Entry 4FD2 (X-ray diffraction, 3.00 A resolution); this record covers chain A.

Chain A:
Molecule: Chaperone protein ClpB
From: Thermus thermophilus
Reference sequence: Q9RA63 (CLPB_THET8); residue numbers follow UniProt; this construct covers 545-852
Sequence (308 residues; each row starts with the number of its first residue):
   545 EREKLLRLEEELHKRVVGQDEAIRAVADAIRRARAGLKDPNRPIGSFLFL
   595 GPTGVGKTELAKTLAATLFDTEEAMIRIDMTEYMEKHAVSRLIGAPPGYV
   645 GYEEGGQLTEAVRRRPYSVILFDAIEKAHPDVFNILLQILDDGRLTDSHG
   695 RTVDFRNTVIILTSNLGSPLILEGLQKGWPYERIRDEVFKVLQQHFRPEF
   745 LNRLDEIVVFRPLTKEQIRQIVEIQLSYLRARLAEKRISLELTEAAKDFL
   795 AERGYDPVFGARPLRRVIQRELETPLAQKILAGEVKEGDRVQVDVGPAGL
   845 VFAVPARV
Differences from the reference sequence: engineered mutation A668 (Glu in Q9RA63)
UniProt features mapped onto this chain:
  - binding site (ATP): G595 to T602
Ligand contacts: ADP (adenosine-5'-diphosphate): R559, V560, V561, Q563, P596, T597, G598, V599, G600, K601, T602, E603, L757, I765, I768, Q769, A805, R806
From the paper describing this entry:
  - mutagenesis - Y643A, D685A, H693A: decreased catalytic activity
  - allosteric site: D685 (proposed by the authors, not directly observed)
  - catalytic residues: R747

Overview:
Bound to chain A: ADP. UniProt lists 8 ATP-binding residues. From the paper: the catalytic residue R747;
Y643A, D685A and H693A reduce catalytic activity.
Chain A is Chaperone protein ClpB (Thermus thermophilus); the structure, Crystal structure of the C-terminal
domain of ClpB, was determined by X-ray diffraction (same publication as 4FCT, 4FCV and 4FCW).
